PDB entry 7FAU | X-ray diffraction, 2.08 A resolution | chains A and B

# Chain A
Protein: Spike protein S1
Organism: Severe acute respiratory syndrome coronavirus 2
Notes: fragment: Receptor-binding domain (RBD)
UniProt: P0DTC2 (SPIKE_SARS2); residues 333-523 here = UniProt positions 333-523
Chain sequence (219 residues; row label = number of the first residue in the row):
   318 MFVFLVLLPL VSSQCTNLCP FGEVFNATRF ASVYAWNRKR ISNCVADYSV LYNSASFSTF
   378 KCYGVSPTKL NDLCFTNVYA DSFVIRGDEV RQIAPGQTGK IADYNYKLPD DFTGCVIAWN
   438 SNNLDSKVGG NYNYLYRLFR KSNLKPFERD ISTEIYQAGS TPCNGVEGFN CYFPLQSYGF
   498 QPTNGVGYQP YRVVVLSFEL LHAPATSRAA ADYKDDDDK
Disordered / not traced: 318-334, 360-364, 386-391, 516-536
Differences from the reference sequence: expression tag (318-332, 524-536)
Swiss-Prot annotation at these positions:
  - region: R403 to D405 (Integrin-binding motif), N448 to F456 (Immunodominant HLA epitope recognized by the CD8+)
  - glycosylation: N343 (N-linked (GlcNAc...) (complex) asparagine)
  - natural variant: G339 (G339D: In strain: Omicron/BA.1, Omicron/BA.2 and 4 more; G339H: In strain: Omicron/BA.2.75, Omicron/XBB.1.5 and 1 more), R346 (R346K: In strain: Mu/B.1.621; R346T: In strain: Omicron/BQ.1.1, Omicron/XBB.1.5 and 1 more), L368 (L368I: In strain: Omicron/XBB.1.5, Omicron/EG.5.1), S371 (S371F: In strain: Omicron/BA.2, Omicron/BA.2.12.1 and 6 more; S371L: In strain: Omicron/BA.1), S373 (S373P: In strain: Omicron/BA.1, Omicron/BA.2 and 7 more), S375 (S375F: In strain: Omicron/BA.1, Omicron/BA.2 and 7 more), T376 (T376A: In strain: Omicron/BA.2, Omicron/BA.2.12.1 and 5 more), D405 (D405N: In strain: Omicron/BA.2, Omicron/BA.2.12.1 and 6 more), R408 (R408S: In strain: Omicron/BA.2, Omicron/BA.2.12.1 and 6 more), K417 (K417N: In strain: Beta/B.1.351, Omicron/BA.1 and 8 more; K417T: In strain: Gamma/P.1), N440 (N440K: In strain: Omicron/BA.1, Omicron/BA.2 and 7 more), K444 (K444T: In strain: Omicron/BQ.1.1), 16 further natural variant entries in UniProt
  - mutagenesis: N343 (N343Q: Reduced viral infectivity), L452 (L452R: Increased resistance to neutralizing antibodies. Decreases HLA binding to NF9 epitope. Increased binding affinity to human ACE2), Y453 (Y453F: Decreased HLA binding to NF9 epitope. Increased binding affinity to human ACE2), A475 (A475V: Increased resistance to neutralizing antibodies), V483 (V483A: Increased resistance to neutralizing antibodies), E484 (E484D: Increased replication in human TMEM106B overexpressing cells), F490 (F490L: Increased resistance to neutralizing antibodies and human covalescent sera neutralization), Q493 (Q493N: Reduced host ACE2-binding affinity in vitro; Q493Y: Reduced host ACE2-binding affinity in vitro), N501 (N501T: Reduced host ACE2-binding affinity in vitro; N501Y: Increased binding affinity to human ACE2), H519 (H519P: Increased resistance to human covalescent sera neutralization)
Cystine bridges: C379-C432, C480-C488

# Chain B
Protein: NB_1B11
Chain sequence (127 residues; each row starts with the number of its first residue):
     1 QVQLQESGGG SVQAGGSLRL SCAASGYTVS VGCMAWFRQA PGKEREGVAG IDASGITKYS
    61 DSVKGRFTIS KDNAKNALDL QMNGLKPEDT AMYHCAAGLV RGSCTDVLDH PSYLGVWGQG
   121 TQVTVSS
Disordered / not traced: 1
Cystine bridges: C33-C104
Bound ions: Zn2+ site 1: D72, D79; Zn2+ site 2 near H94 (its only coordinating residue here)

# Chain A / chain B interface
Pairs across the interface (37; chain A residue first):
  Y351(A) with V2(B)
  Y449(A) with H94(B); W117(B); G118(B)
  N450(A) with Q3(B), hydrogen bond; Q119(B)
  L452(A) with V2(B)
  L455(A) with V100(B), hydrophobic
  F456(A) with V100(B)
  G482(A) with V31(B)
  V483(A) with A53(B), hydrophobic
  E484(A) with Y27(B), hydrogen bond; V31(B), hydrogen bond (backbone-backbone); G32(B); C33(B), hydrogen bond (side chain-backbone); A53(B); G98(B); L99(B), hydrogen bond (side chain-backbone)
  G485(A) with L99(B)
  F486(A) with G102(B); S103(B)
  Y489(A) with L99(B); V100(B); R101(B); G102(B), hydrogen bond (side chain-backbone)
  F490(A) with Y27(B), hydrophobic; G98(B); L99(B), hydrogen bond (backbone-backbone); V100(B); V116(B), hydrophobic
  L492(A) with V100(B); G115(B)
  Q493(A) with V100(B); G115(B), hydrogen bond (side chain-backbone)
  S494(A) with G115(B), hydrogen bond (backbone-backbone); V116(B); W117(B), hydrogen bond (side chain-backbone)
Other interface residues (no listed pair), chain A (19 interface residues in all): T470, N487, C488
Other interface residues (no listed pair), chain B (22 interface residues in all): G26, S112, L114
Interface features reported in the paper:
  - specific contacts: E484(A)-Y27(B) (hydrogen bond), E484(A)-L99(B) (hydrogen bond), E484(A)-V31(B) (backbone contact), Y489(A)-L99(B) (hydrophobic contact), Y489(A)-G102(B) (hydrogen bond), F490(A)-Y27(B) (hydrophobic contact), F490(A)-L99(B) (hydrogen bond), S494(A)-G115(B) (hydrogen bond)

# In short
19 residues of chain A face 22 of chain B across their interface, with 10 hydrogen bonds. Polar contacts
include N450(A)-Q3(B), E484(A)-Y27(B) and E484(A)-C33(B). The authors report hydrogen bonds between E484(A)
and Y27(B), E484(A) and L99(B) and Y489(A) and G102(B) among others; a backbone contact between E484(A) and
V31(B); hydrophobic contacts between Y489(A) and L99(B) and F490(A) and Y27(B).
Chain A is Spike protein S1 (Severe acute respiratory syndrome coronavirus 2) and chain B is NB_1B11; the
structure, Structure Determination of the NB1B11-RBD Complex, was determined by X-ray diffraction.
